Entry 6E0L (X-ray diffraction, 2.25 A resolution); this record covers chain A.

== Chain A ==
Protein: cGAS/DncV-like nucleotidyltransferase in E. coli homolog
From: Rhodothermus marinus SG0.5JP17-172
Reference sequence: G2SLH8 (G2SLH8_RHOMR); residue numbers follow UniProt; this construct covers 1-288
Amino-acid sequence (296 residues; row label = number of the first residue in the row):
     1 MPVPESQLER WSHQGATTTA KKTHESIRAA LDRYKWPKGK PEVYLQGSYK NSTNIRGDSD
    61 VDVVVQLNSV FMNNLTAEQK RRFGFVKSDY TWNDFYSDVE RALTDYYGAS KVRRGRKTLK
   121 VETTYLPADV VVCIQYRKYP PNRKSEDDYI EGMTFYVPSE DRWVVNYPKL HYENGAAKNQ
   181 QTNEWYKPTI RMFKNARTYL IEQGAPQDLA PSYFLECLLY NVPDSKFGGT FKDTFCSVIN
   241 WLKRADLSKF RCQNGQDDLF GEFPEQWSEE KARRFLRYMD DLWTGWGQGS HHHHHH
Unresolved in the structure: 1, 294-296
Construct notes: expression tag (289-296)
Metal / ion sites: Mg2+: Asp62 (together with AMP-CPP)
Small-molecule neighbours:
  - 2KH (5'-O-[(S)-hydroxy{[(S)-hydroxy(phosphonooxy)phosphoryl]amino}phosphoryl]uridine): Gln46, Asp62, Gly115, Arg116, Lys117, Thr118, Lys120, Asp129, Val131, Phe155, Val164, Asn166, Glu265
  - AMP-CPP (APC; diphosphomethylphosphonic acid adenosyl ester): Gln46, Gly47, Ser48, Thr53, Asn54, Asp62, Asn166, His171, Lys194, Ser212, Tyr213, Phe214, Glu216, Glu265
Swiss-Prot annotation at these positions:
  - binding site (ATP): Gln46 to Ser48, Lys194, Ser212, Glu265
  - binding site (UTP): Gln46, Asp62, Arg116 to Lys120, Asn166
  - binding site (Mg(2+)): Asp60, Asp62, Asp129
What the authors report for this chain:
  - binding site for 2KH: Asn166
  - specificity-determining residues: Asn166 (by similarity / conservation)

== Overview ==
Bound to chain A: AMP-CPP and compound 2KH. Curated annotation (UniProt) lists 6 ATP-binding residues, 8
UTP-binding residues and 3 Mg2+-binding residues. The paper reports a binding site for 2KH at Asn166; the
specificity determinant Asn166.
Chain A is cGAS/DncV-like nucleotidyltransferase in E. coli homolog (Rhodothermus marinus SG0.5JP17-172); the
structure, Structure of Rhodothermus marinus CdnE c-UMP-AMP synthase with Apcpp and Upnpp, was determined by
X-ray diffraction together with 6E0K, 6E0M, 6E0N, 6E0O and 6M7K from the same study.
